PDB entry 7RIM | X-ray diffraction, 2.90 A resolution | chains A and F of the 13 polymer chains in the assembly

Chain A:
Molecule: DNA-directed RNA polymerase II subunit RPB1
Organism: Saccharomyces cerevisiae (strain ATCC 204508 / S288c)
Notes: EC 2.7.7.6
UniProt: P04050 (RPB1_YEAST); numbering as in UniProt (aligned over 1-1733)
Sequence (1733 residues; row label = number of the first residue in the row):
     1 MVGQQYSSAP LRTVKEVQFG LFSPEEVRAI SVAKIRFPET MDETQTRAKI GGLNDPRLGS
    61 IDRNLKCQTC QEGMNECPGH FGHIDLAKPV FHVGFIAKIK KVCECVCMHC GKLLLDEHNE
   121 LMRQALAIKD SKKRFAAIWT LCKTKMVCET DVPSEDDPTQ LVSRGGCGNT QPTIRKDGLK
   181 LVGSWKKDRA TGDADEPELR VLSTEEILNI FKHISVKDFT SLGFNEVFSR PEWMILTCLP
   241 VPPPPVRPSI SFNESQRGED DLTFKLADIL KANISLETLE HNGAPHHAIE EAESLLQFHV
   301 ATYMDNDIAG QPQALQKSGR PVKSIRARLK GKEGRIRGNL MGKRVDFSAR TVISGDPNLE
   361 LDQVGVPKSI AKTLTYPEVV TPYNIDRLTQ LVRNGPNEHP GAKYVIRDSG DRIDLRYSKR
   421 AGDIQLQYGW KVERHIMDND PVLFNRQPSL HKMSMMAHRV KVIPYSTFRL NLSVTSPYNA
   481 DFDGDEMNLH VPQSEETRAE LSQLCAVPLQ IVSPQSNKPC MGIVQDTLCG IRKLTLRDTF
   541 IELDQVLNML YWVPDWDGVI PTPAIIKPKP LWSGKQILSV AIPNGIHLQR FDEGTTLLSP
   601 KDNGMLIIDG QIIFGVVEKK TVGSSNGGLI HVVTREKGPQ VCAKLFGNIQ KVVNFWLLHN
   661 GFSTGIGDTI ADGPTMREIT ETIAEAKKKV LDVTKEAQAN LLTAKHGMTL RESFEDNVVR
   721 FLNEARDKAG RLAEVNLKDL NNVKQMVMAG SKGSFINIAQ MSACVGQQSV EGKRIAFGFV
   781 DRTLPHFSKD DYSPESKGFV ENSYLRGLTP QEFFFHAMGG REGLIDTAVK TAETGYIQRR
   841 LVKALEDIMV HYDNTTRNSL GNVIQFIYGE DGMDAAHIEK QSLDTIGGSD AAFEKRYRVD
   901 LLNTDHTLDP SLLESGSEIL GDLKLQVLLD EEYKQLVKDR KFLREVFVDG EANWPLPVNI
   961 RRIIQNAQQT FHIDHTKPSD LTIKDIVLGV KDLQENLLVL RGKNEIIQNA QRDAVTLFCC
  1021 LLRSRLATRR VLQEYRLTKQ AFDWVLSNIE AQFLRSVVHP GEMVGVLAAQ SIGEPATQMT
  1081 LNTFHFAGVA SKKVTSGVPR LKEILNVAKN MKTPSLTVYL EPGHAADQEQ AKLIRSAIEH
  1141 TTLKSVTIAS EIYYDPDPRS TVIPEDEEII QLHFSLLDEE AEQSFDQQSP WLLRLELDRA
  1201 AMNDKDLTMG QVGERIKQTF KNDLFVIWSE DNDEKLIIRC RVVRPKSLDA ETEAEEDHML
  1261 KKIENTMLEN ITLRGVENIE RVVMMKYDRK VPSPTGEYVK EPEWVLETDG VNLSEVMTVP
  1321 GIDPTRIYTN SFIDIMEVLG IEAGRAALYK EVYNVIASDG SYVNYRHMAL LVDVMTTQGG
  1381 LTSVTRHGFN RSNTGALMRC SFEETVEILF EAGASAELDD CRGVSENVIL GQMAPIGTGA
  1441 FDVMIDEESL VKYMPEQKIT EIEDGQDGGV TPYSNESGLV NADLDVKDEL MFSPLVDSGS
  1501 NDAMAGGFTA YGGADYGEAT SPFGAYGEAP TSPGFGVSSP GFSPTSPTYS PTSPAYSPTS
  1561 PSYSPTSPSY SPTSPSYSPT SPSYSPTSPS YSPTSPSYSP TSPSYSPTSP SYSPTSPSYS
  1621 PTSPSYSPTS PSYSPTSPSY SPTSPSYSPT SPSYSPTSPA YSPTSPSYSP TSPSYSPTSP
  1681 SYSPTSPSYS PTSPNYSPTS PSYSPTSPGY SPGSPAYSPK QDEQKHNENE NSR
Not modelled in the structure: 1-2, 154-160, 187-198, 250-256, 1082-1091, 1177-1187, 1244-1256, 1447-1733
Ion coordination: Zn2+ site 1: C67, C70, C77, H80; Zn2+ site 2: C107, C110, C167; Mg2+: D483, D485 (shared with 1 residue of chain R)
Residues lining bound ligands: 5N0 (3-({3-[(3-{[4-({4-[(4-{[4-({(2R)-2-amino-4-[(1-methyl-4-{[1-methyl-4-({1-methyl-4-[(1-methyl-1H-imidazole-2-carbonyl)amino]-1H-imidazole-2-carbonyl}amino)-1H-pyrrole-2-carbonyl]amino}-1H-pyrrole-2-carbonyl)amino]butanoyl}amino)-1-methyl-1H-imidazole-2-carbonyl]amino}-1-methyl-1H-pyrrole-2-carbonyl)amino]-1-methyl-1H-pyrrole-2-carbonyl}amino)-1-methyl-1H-pyrrole-2-carbonyl]amino}propyl)(methyl)amino]propyl}carbamoyl)benzoic acid): R1386, H1387, E1404
What the authors report for this chain:
  - binding site for 5N0: H1387

Chain F:
Molecule: DNA-directed RNA polymerases I, II, and III subunit RPABC2
Organism: Saccharomyces cerevisiae (strain ATCC 204508 / S288c)
UniProt: P20435 (RPAB2_YEAST); residue numbers follow UniProt; this construct covers 1-155
Sequence (155 residues; row label = number of the first residue in the row):
     1 MSDYEEAFND GNENFEDFDV EHFSDEETYE EKPQFKDGET TDANGKTIVT GGNGPEDFQQ
    61 HEQIRRKTLK EKAIPKDQRA TTPYMTKYER ARILGTRALQ ISMNAPVFVD LEGETDPLRI
   121 AMKELAEKKI PLVIRRYLPD GSFEDWSVEE LIVDL
Not modelled in the structure: 1-68, 155

Chain A / chain F interface:
Contacting residue pairs (62):
  V379(A) - S102(F)
  V380(A) - N104(F)
  T381(A) - S102(F)
  T381(A) - N104(F)
  P382(A) - N104(F)
  Y383(A) - V107(F)
  Y383(A) - L111(F)  hydrophobic
  Y383(A) - T115(F)
  E495(A) - A98(F)
  E495(A) - L99(F)
  E495(A) - S102(F)
  E495(A) - P117(F)
  E496(A) - G95(F)
  A499(A) - G95(F)
  A499(A) - L118(F)  hydrophobic
  Q503(A) - R90(F)  hydrogen bond
  L504(A) - Y88(F)  hydrophobic
  L504(A) - A91(F)  hydrophobic
  H851(A) - P139(F)
  Y852(A) - T81(F)
  Y852(A) - E89(F)  hydrogen bond
  Y852(A) - R136(F)
  Y852(A) - Y137(F)
  Y852(A) - L138(F)
  D853(A) - L138(F)
  D853(A) - P139(F)
  R857(A) - P139(F)
  R1001(A) - A80(F)
  R1001(A) - T82(F)
  R1001(A) - P83(F)
  G1002(A) - A80(F)
  R1055(A) - D154(F)  salt bridge
  H1059(A) - T86(F)
  H1059(A) - K87(F)  hydrogen bond (side chain-backbone)
  P1060(A) - T86(F)
  P1060(A) - Y88(F)
  E1062(A) - K87(F)  salt bridge
  E1062(A) - Y88(F)  hydrogen bond
  M1433(A) - R92(F)
  G1437(A) - Y88(F)
  T1438(A) - Y88(F)
  T1438(A) - R92(F)  hydrogen bond (backbone-side chain)
  G1439(A) - R92(F)
  F1441(A) - Y88(F)
  F1441(A) - E89(F)
  F1441(A) - R92(F)  hydrogen bond (backbone-side chain)
  F1441(A) - I134(F)  hydrophobic
  F1441(A) - R135(F)
  D1442(A) - V133(F)
  D1442(A) - I134(F)
  D1442(A) - R135(F)  hydrogen bond (backbone-backbone)
  D1442(A) - Y137(F)
  V1443(A) - R92(F)
  V1443(A) - I93(F)  hydrophobic
  V1443(A) - L132(F)  hydrophobic
  V1443(A) - V133(F)
  M1444(A) - L132(F)
  M1444(A) - V133(F)  hydrogen bond (backbone-backbone)
  M1444(A) - R135(F)
  I1445(A) - P131(F)
  I1445(A) - L132(F)  hydrophobic
  D1446(A) - P131(F)  hydrogen bond (backbone-backbone)
Also at the interface, not in a pair above, chain A (36 interface residues in all): Y428, G429, S502, D874, L1054, G1061
Also at the interface, not in a pair above, chain F (37 interface residues in all): Y84, L94, T96, I101, M103

Overview:
Chain A and chain F form an interface of 36 and 37 residues respectively; the contacts include 9 hydrogen
bonds and 2 salt bridges. Polar pairs include R1055(A)-D154(F), E1062(A)-K87(F) and Q503(A)-R90(F). Ligands of
chain A: compound 5N0. D483(A) and D485(A) coordinate Mg2+. From the paper: a binding site for 5N0 at
H1387(A).
Chain A is DNA-directed RNA polymerase II subunit RPB1 and chain F is DNA-directed RNA polymerases I, II, and
III subunit RPABC2, both from Saccharomyces cerevisiae (strain ATCC 204508 / S288c); the structure, RNA
polymerase II elongation complex with hairpin polyamide Py-Im 1, scaffold 1, was determined by X-ray
diffraction (same publication as 7RIP, 7RIQ, 7RIW, 7RIX and 7RIY).
